Entry 8G9Y (electron microscopy, 4.28 A resolution (low resolution: residue-level contacts below are approximate; hydrogen-bond / salt-bridge calls are withheld)); this record covers chains D and P of the 8 polymer chains in the assembly.

[Chain D]
Molecule: Envelope glycoprotein gp41
Organism: Human immunodeficiency virus 1
UniProtKB: Q2N0S6 (Q2N0S6_9HIV1); residues 512-664 here correspond to UniProt positions 509-661 (UniProt number = residue number - 3)
Sequence (153 residues; numbered 512 to 664; the number before each row is that of its first residue):
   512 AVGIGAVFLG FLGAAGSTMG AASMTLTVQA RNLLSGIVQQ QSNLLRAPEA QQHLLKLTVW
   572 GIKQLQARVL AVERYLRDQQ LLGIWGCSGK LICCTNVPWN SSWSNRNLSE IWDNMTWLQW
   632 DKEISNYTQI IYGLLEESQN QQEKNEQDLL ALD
Not modelled in the structure: 548-568
Differences from the reference sequence: conflict Pro559 (Ile556 in Q2N0S6), Cys605 (Thr602 in Q2N0S6)
Cystine bridges: Cys598-Cys604
Covalently attached groups: N-acetylglucosamine (NAG) linked to Asn637

[Chain P]
Molecule: Envelope glycoprotein gp120
Organism: Human immunodeficiency virus 1
UniProtKB: Q2N0S6 (Q2N0S6_9HIV1); the construct lacks a stretch of the UniProt sequence and is renumbered around it, so the offset changes along the chain: 31-141 = UniProt 30-140; 150-185 = UniProt 141-176; 187-309 = UniProt 186-308; 312-321 = UniProt 309-318; 2 more segments
Sequence (481 residues; numbered 31 to 513 plus 10 insertion-coded residues; 12 numbers in that range are skipped by the numbering (no residue carries them; nothing is unmodelled there); the number before each row is that of its first residue; a row labelled like 185A-185I holds insertion residues (185A, then the next letters in order)):
    31 AENLWVTVYY GVPVWKDAET TLFCASDAKA YETEKHNVWA THACVPTDPN PQEIHLENVT
    91 EEFNMWKNNM VEQMHTDIIS LWDQSLKPCV KLTPLCVTLQ CTNVTNNITD D
   150 MRGELKNCSF NMTTELRDKK QKVYSLFYRL DVVQIN
185A-185I ENQGNRSNN
   187 SNKEYRLINC NTSACTQACP KVSFEPIPIH YCAPAGFAIL KCKDKKFNGT GPCPSVSTVQ
   247 CTHGIKPVVS TQLLLNGSLA EEEVMIRSEN ITNNAKNILV QFNTPVQINC TRPNNNTRKS
   307 IRI
   312 GPGQAFYATG
  321A D
   322 IIGDIRQAHC NVSKATWNET LGKVVKQLRK HFGNNTIIRF ANSSGGDLEV TTHSFNCGGE
   382 FFYCNTSGLF NSTWISN
   400 TSVQGSNSTG SNDSITLPCR IKQIINMWQR IGQCMYAPPI QGVIRCVSNI TGLILTRDGG
   460 STNSTTETFR PGGGDMRDNW RSELYKYKVV KIEPLGVAPT RCKRRVVGRR RRRR
Not modelled in the structure: 185A-185I, 400-410, 506-513
Differences from the reference sequence: conflict Cys201 (Ile200 in Q2N0S6), Asn332 (Thr330 in Q2N0S6), Cys433 (Ala430 in Q2N0S6), Cys501 (Ala498 in Q2N0S6), Arg509 (Glu506 in Q2N0S6), Arg510 (Lys507 in Q2N0S6), Arg512 (Ala509 in Q2N0S6), Arg513 (Val510 in Q2N0S6)
Cystine bridges: Cys54-Cys74, Cys119-Cys205, Cys126-Cys196, Cys131-Cys157, Cys201-Cys433, Cys218-Cys247, Cys228-Cys239, Cys296-Cys331, Cys378-Cys445, Cys385-Cys418
Covalently attached groups: N-acetylglucosamine (NAG) linked to Asn88, Asn133, Asn156, Asn160, Asn197, Asn234, Asn262, Asn276, Asn295, Asn301, Asn332, Asn339, Asn355, Asn363, Asn386, Asn392, Asn448

[How chain D and chain P interact]
Disulfides between the chains: Cys605(D)-Cys501(P)
Contacting residue pairs (80; chain D residue first):
  Phe522(D) with Ile84(P)
  Leu523(D) with Pro43(P); Trp45(P); Leu86(P); Thr244(P); Ile491(P)
  Ala526(D) with Pro43(P); Trp45(P)
  Ser534(D) with Tyr39(P)
  Leu537(D) with Tyr40(P); Gly41(P)
  Gln540(D) with Val42(P); Pro43(P)
  Leu544(D) with Tyr40(P)
  Val570(D) with Gln114(P)
  Trp571(D) with Ala73(P); Asp107(P); Ser110(P); Leu111(P); Gln114(P)
  Lys574(D) with Phe53(P); Cys54(P); Cys74(P)
  Gln575(D) with Phe53(P)
  Gln577(D) with Thr51(P)
  Ala578(D) with Phe53(P); Pro220(P)
  Leu581(D) with Thr50(P)
  Ala582(D) with Ala221(P)
  Arg585(D) with Gly222(P); Phe223(P); Lys490(P); Ile491(P)
  Asp589(D) with Tyr40(P); Leu494(P)
  Leu593(D) with Tyr40(P); Leu494(P)
  Gly597(D) with Arg503(P)
  Cys598(D) with Arg503(P)
  Leu602(D) with Tyr39(P); Tyr40(P)
  Ile603(D) with Val38(P); Tyr39(P)
  Cys604(D) with Thr37(P); Val38(P)
  Cys605(D) with Thr37(P); Cys501(P), disulfide; Lys502(P); Arg503(P)
  Thr606(D) with Val36(P); Cys501(P); Lys502(P); Arg503(P)
  Asn607(D) with Trp35(P); Lys502(P); Arg503(P)
  Val608(D) with Leu34(P); Trp35(P); Val36(P)
  Pro609(D) with Leu34(P); Trp35(P)
  Trp610(D) with Leu34(P); Val36(P); Pro498(P)
  Leu619(D) with Leu34(P); Arg500(P)
  Trp623(D) with Tyr39(P); Ala497(P); Pro498(P); Thr499(P)
  Trp628(D) with Val42(P); Val44(P)
  Leu629(D) with Pro43(P); Val44(P)
  Trp631(D) with Val496(P); Pro498(P)
  Asp632(D) with Val44(P)
  Tyr643(D) with Leu494(P)
  Leu646(D) with Val36(P)
  Gln653(D) with Val505(P)
Also at the interface, not in a pair above, chain D (48 interface residues in all): Gly521, Ala525, Gly527, Ala541, Tyr586, Trp596, Ile635, Ile642, Ser649, Gln650
Also at the interface, not in a pair above, chain P (47 interface residues in all): Leu52, Asn88, Val89, Ala224, Pro493, Gly495

[Summary]
The interface between chain D and chain P involves 48 residues on one side and 47 on the other; the contacts
include 1 disulfide bond. Covalently linked N-acetylglucosamine: at Asn637(D). N-acetylglucosamine is
covalently linked to Asn88(P), Asn133(P), Asn156(P), Asn160(P), Asn197(P) and Asn234(P) and 11 more.
Chain D is Envelope glycoprotein gp41 and chain P is Envelope glycoprotein gp120, both from Human
immunodeficiency virus 1; the structure, Cryo-EM structure of vFP49.02 Fab in complex with HIV-1 Env BG505
DS-SOSIP.664 (conformation 3), was determined by electron microscopy, deposited together with 8FR6, 8G85, 8G9X
and 8GAS.
